7AOO - chains A and D of the 4 polymer chains in the assembly; structure by X-ray diffraction, 1.60 A resolution.

# Chain A (and D)
Name: Plasmoredoxin
Organism: Plasmodium falciparum (isolate 3D7)
Notes: chain D of this document is another copy of the same molecule, construct and numbering; everything in this record applies to it too
Reference sequence: Q8I224 (Q8I224_PLAF7); residues 1-179 here = UniProt positions 1-179
Chain sequence (179 residues; each row starts with the number of its first residue):
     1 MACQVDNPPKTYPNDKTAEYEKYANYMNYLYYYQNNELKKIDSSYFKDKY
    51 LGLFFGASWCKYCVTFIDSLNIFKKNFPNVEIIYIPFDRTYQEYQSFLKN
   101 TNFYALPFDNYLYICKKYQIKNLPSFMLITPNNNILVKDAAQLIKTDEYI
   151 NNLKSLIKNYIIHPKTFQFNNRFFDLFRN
Unresolved in the structure: 1-11 (chain D: 1-19)
What the authors report for this chain:
  - self-association interface (contacts with another copy of this molecule): W59, C60, K61, R89, L112 to K117, I120 to L123
  - catalytic residues: C60, C63 (proposed by the authors, not directly observed)

# How chain A and chain D interact
Residue-residue contacts - 24 pairs, chain A then chain D:
  Y118(A) - E148(D)
  Q119(A) - E148(D)
  I135(A) - N152(D)
  K138(A) - E148(D)  salt bridge
  D139(A) - Q142(D)
  Q142(A) - D139(D)
  L143(A) - K138(D)
  E148(A) - Y118(D)
  E148(A) - K138(D)
  N152(A) - N134(D)
  N152(A) - I135(D)  hydrogen bond (side chain-backbone)
  S155(A) - Y160(D)
  L156(A) - L136(D)
  L156(A) - Y160(D)  hydrophobic
  N159(A) - N159(D)
  N159(A) - Y160(D)  hydrogen bond
  N159(A) - I161(D)  hydrogen bond (backbone-backbone)
  N159(A) - H163(D)  hydrogen bond
  Y160(A) - S155(D)
  Y160(A) - L156(D)  hydrophobic
  Y160(A) - N159(D)  hydrogen bond
  I161(A) - N159(D)  hydrogen bond (backbone-backbone)
  I161(A) - I161(D)  hydrophobic
  H163(A) - N159(D)  hydrogen bond
Also at the interface, not in a pair above, chain A (19 interface residues in all): N134, L136, T146, K158
Also at the interface, not in a pair above, chain D (18 interface residues in all): K117, Q119, L143

# Overview
19 residues of chain A face 18 of chain D across their interface; the contacts include 7 hydrogen bonds and 1
salt bridge. Polar contacts include K138(A)-E148(D), N152(A)-I135(D) and N159(A)-Y160(D). From the paper:
catalytic residues C60(A) and C63(A); a self-association interface involving W59(A), C60(A) and K61(A) among
others.
Chain A and chain D are both Plasmoredoxin (Plasmodium falciparum (isolate 3D7)); the structure,
Plasmoredoxin, a redox-active protein unique for malaria parasites, was determined by X-ray diffraction
together with 7AOJ from the same study.
